7X42 - chains A and C of the 6 polymer chains in the assembly; structure by electron microscopy, 3.88 A resolution.

== Chain A ==
Molecule: Virion protein 1
From: Coxsackievirus B1
UniProtKB: W8GTF7 (W8GTF7_9ENTO); residue numbers follow UniProt; this construct covers 1-278
Sequence (278 residues; numbered 1 to 278; the number before each row is that of its first residue):
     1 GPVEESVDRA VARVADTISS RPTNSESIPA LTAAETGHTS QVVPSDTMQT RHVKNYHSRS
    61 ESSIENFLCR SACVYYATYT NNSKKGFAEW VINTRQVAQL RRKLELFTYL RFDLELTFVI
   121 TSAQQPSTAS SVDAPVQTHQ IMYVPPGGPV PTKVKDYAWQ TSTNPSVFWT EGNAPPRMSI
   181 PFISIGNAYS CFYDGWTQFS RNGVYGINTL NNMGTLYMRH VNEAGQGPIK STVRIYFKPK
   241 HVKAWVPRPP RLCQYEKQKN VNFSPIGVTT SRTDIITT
Not modelled in the structure: 1-11
Differences from the reference sequence: conflict Lys84 (Glu in W8GTF7)

== Chain C ==
Molecule: VP3
From: Coxsackievirus B1
Notes: EC 3.4.22.29, 3.6.1.15, 3.4.22.28, 2.7.7.48
UniProtKB: L7UV52 (L7UV52_9ENTO); residues 1-238 here correspond to UniProt positions 333-570 (UniProt number = residue number + 332)
Sequence (238 residues; row label = number of the first residue in the row):
     1 GLPVMTTPGS TQFLTSDDFQ SPSAMPQFDV TPEMQIPGRV NNLMEIAEVD SVVPVNNTED
    61 NVSSLKAYQI PVQSNSDNGK QVFGFPLQPG ANNVLNRTLL GEILNYYTHW SGSIKLTFMF
   121 CGSAMATGKF LLAYSPPGAG VPKNRKDAML GTHVIWDVGL QSSCVLCVPW ISQTHYRYVV
   181 EDEYTAAGYV TCWYQTNIVV PADVQSSCDI LCFVSACNDF SVRMLKDTPF IRQDTFYQ

== Interface between chain A and chain C ==
Pairs across the interface (125):
  Val14(A) with Asn218(C); Asp219(C)
  Ala30(A) with Val165(C)
  Leu31(A) with Ser163(C)
  Thr32(A) with Gln161(C); Ser163(C), hydrogen bond
  Ala33(A) with Ser163(C)
  Ala34(A) with Ser163(C)
  Glu35(A) with Met119(C); Ser162(C), hydrogen bond
  Thr39(A) with Glu48(C); Asp50(C)
  Ser40(A) with Lys115(C), hydrogen bond (backbone-side chain)
  Val42(A) with Lys115(C)
  Pro44(A) with Ser113(C); Cys167(C), hydrophobic
  Thr47(A) with Cys167(C)
  His57(A) with His175(C), hydrogen bond; Tyr176(C)
  Ser58(A) with Ser221(C)
  Arg59(A) with Asn42(C), hydrogen bond (backbone-side chain); Met44(C); Cys217(C); Asn218(C), hydrogen bond (side chain-backbone); Asp219(C); Phe220(C), hydrogen bond (side chain-backbone)
  Glu61(A) with Tyr107(C), hydrogen bond (backbone-side chain)
  Ser62(A) with Asn42(C), hydrogen bond; Leu43(C), hydrogen bond (backbone-backbone); Tyr107(C); Val222(C)
  Ser63(A) with Asn42(C)
  Ile64(A) with Asn41(C); Asn42(C)
  Phe67(A) with Leu43(C), hydrophobic; Tyr106(C), hydrophobic; Leu225(C), hydrophobic
  Arg70(A) with Thr15(C); Ser16(C); Leu225(C)
  Ser71(A) with Leu14(C); Thr15(C), hydrogen bond (side chain-backbone)
  Tyr76(A) with Phe236(C), hydrophobic
  Arg95(A) with Tyr237(C)
  Gln96(A) with Gln233(C), hydrogen bond (backbone-side chain); Phe236(C); Tyr237(C), hydrogen bond (backbone-backbone)
  Val97(A) with Gln233(C)
  Ala98(A) with Ile231(C); Gln233(C), hydrogen bond (backbone-side chain); Tyr237(C)
  Gln99(A) with Asp227(C)
  Arg102(A) with Glu102(C), salt bridge; Tyr106(C), hydrogen bond; Phe230(C); Ile231(C)
  Arg111(A) with Val30(C); Thr31(C), hydrogen bond (side chain-backbone); Pro32(C)
  Thr117(A) with Phe13(C)
  Pro165(A) with Met25(C), hydrophobic
  Ala174(A) with Thr11(C)
  Arg177(A) with Phe13(C); Asp17(C), salt bridge; Phe19(C); Ser21(C)
  Met178(A) with Ser21(C); Ala24(C), hydrophobic
  Ser179(A) with Ser21(C); Pro22(C), hydrogen bond (backbone-backbone); Ser23(C); Ala24(C), hydrogen bond (backbone-backbone)
  Ile180(A) with Ala24(C), hydrophobic
  Pro181(A) with Met25(C); Phe28(C), hydrophobic
  Phe182(A) with Val30(C), hydrophobic
  Ser184(A) with Thr31(C), hydrogen bond (backbone-side chain)
  Gly186(A) with Thr31(C)
  Asn187(A) with Thr31(C); Pro32(C); Met34(C), hydrogen bond
  Lys238(A) with Asp17(C)
  Ala244(A) with Arg39(C); Val40(C)
  Trp245(A) with Ile36(C), hydrogen bond (side chain-backbone); Gly38(C); Arg39(C)
  Val246(A) with Gly38(C), hydrogen bond (backbone-backbone)
  Pro250(A) with Glu102(C)
  Leu252(A) with Arg97(C)
  Gln254(A) with Ile231(C); Arg232(C)
  Tyr255(A) with Tyr237(C)
  Glu256(A) with Tyr237(C)
  Lys257(A) with Gln238(C)
  Gln258(A) with Tyr237(C); Gln238(C), hydrogen bond (backbone-backbone)
  Gly267(A) with Val62(C)
  Val268(A) with Val62(C), hydrogen bond (backbone-backbone); Tyr68(C); Arg97(C)
  Thr269(A) with Pro54(C); Val62(C); Asn93(C), hydrogen bond (side chain-backbone)
  Thr270(A) with Asn93(C), hydrogen bond (backbone-side chain)
  Ser271(A) with Asn57(C), hydrogen bond (side chain-backbone); Thr58(C); Glu59(C), hydrogen bond (side chain-backbone); Asn93(C)
  Arg272(A) with Val55(C); Asn57(C); Glu59(C); Gly84(C), hydrogen bond (side chain-backbone); Val94(C)
  Ile275(A) with Asn56(C); Val82(C); Phe83(C); Gly84(C), hydrogen bond (backbone-backbone)
  Ile276(A) with Val82(C); Phe83(C), hydrophobic; Gly84(C)
  Thr277(A) with Gly84(C)
  Thr278(A) with Pro86(C); Val141(C); Tyr189(C)
Also at the interface, not in a pair above, chain A (79 interface residues in all): Ala15, Gln41, Val43, Asn66, Val74, Tyr75, Lys103, Phe107, Asn173, Pro175, Ile183, Pro247, Cys253, Lys259, Thr273, Asp274
Also at the interface, not in a pair above, chain C (86 interface residues in all): Glu33, Pro37, Ile46, Val49, Ser64, Pro71, Gln81, Phe85, Ser111, Thr117, Trp156, Cys164, Phe213, Thr228

== Summary ==
The interface between chain A and chain C involves 79 residues on one side and 86 on the other, with 30
hydrogen bonds and 2 salt bridges. Polar pairs include Arg102(A)-Glu102(C), Arg177(A)-Asp17(C) and
Thr32(A)-Ser163(C).
Chain A is Virion protein 1 and chain C is VP3, both from Coxsackievirus B1; the structure, Cryo-EM structure
of Coxsackievirus B1 pre-A-particle in complex with nAb 8A10 (classified from CVB1 mature virion ..., was
determined by electron microscopy (same publication as 7X2G, 7X2I, 7X2O, 7X2T, 7X2W, 7X35 and 7 further
entries).
